PDB entry 4GPK | X-ray diffraction, 3.20 A resolution | chains A and B of the 8 polymer chains in the assembly

== Chain A (and B) ==
Molecule: NprR
Organism: Bacillus thuringiensis serovar thuringiensis
Notes: fragment: this is a truncated form of the full-length protein, missing the 60 residues of the n-terminal hth domain, and with an additional c-terminal his-tag; chain B of this document is another copy of the same molecule, construct and numbering; everything in this record applies to it too
Reference sequence: G5DDY8 (G5DDY8_BACTU); residues 61-423 here correspond to UniProt positions 12-374 (UniProt number = residue number - 49)
Amino-acid sequence (372 residues; row label = number of the first residue in the row):
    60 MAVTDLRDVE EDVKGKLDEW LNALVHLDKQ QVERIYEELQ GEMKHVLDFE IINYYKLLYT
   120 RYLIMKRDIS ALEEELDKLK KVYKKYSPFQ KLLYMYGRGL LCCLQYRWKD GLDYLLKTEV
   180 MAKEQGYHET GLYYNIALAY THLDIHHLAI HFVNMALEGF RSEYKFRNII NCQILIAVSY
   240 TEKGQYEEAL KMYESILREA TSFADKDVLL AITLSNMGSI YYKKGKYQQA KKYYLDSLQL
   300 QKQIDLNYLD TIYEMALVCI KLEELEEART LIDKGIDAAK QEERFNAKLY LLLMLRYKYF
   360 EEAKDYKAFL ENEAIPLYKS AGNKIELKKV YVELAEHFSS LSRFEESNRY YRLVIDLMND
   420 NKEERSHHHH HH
Disordered / not traced: 60-65, 378-387, 419-431 (chain B: 60-67, 377-386, 420-431)
Differences from the reference sequence: initiating methionine (60); expression tag (424-431)
From the paper describing this entry:
  - mutagenesis - R126A, Y223A/F225A, N407A/Y410A: abolished signaling in response to NprX
  - binding site for NprX peptide: Arg126, Tyr193, Asn194, His201, Glu241, Ser274, Asn275, Asn306, Asp309
  - contacts within the chain: Trp167-His201
  - self-association interface (contacts with another copy of this molecule): Tyr223, Phe225
  - mutagenesis - Y223A/F225A: unchanged binding to peptide
  - mutagenesis - N407A/Y410A: unchanged binding to NprX7
  - mutagenesis - R126A: decreased binding to NprX peptide

== Chain A / chain B interface ==
Residue-residue contacts (38; chain A residue first):
  His85(A) - Arg257(B)
  Asp87(A) - Arg257(B)
  Arg220(A) - Arg220(B)
  Glu222(A) - Ser254(B)  hydrogen bond (backbone-side chain)
  Glu222(A) - Arg257(B)
  Tyr223(A) - Gln232(B)  hydrogen bond
  Tyr223(A) - Met251(B)  hydrogen bond
  Tyr223(A) - Ser254(B)
  Tyr223(A) - Glu258(B)
  Lys224(A) - Arg257(B)
  Lys224(A) - Glu258(B)  salt bridge
  Phe225(A) - Phe225(B)  hydrophobic
  Phe225(A) - Ile228(B)  hydrophobic
  Phe225(A) - Ile229(B)  hydrophobic
  Phe225(A) - Phe262(B)  hydrophobic
  Ile228(A) - Phe225(B)  hydrophobic
  Ile229(A) - Phe225(B)  hydrophobic
  Gln232(A) - Tyr223(B)  hydrogen bond
  Met251(A) - Tyr223(B)  hydrogen bond
  Ser254(A) - Tyr223(B)
  Arg257(A) - His85(B)  hydrogen bond
  Arg257(A) - Asp87(B)  salt bridge
  Arg257(A) - Gln90(B)  hydrogen bond
  Glu258(A) - His85(B)
  Glu258(A) - Glu222(B)
  Glu258(A) - Tyr223(B)
  Glu258(A) - Lys224(B)  salt bridge
  Ser261(A) - Arg226(B)
  Ser261(A) - Phe262(B)
  Ser261(A) - Ala263(B)  hydrogen bond (backbone-backbone)
  Ser261(A) - Asp264(B)
  Phe262(A) - Phe225(B)  hydrophobic
  Phe262(A) - Ser261(B)
  Phe262(A) - Phe262(B)  hydrophobic
  Phe262(A) - Ala263(B)
  Ala263(A) - Ser261(B)  hydrogen bond (backbone-backbone)
  Ala263(A) - Phe262(B)
  Ala263(A) - Ala263(B)
Other interface residues (no listed pair), chain A (21 interface residues in all): Arg226, Glu253, Ile255, Asp264
Other interface residues (no listed pair), chain B (24 interface residues in all): Asn81, Ala82, Ile255, Thr260

== In short ==
21 residues of chain A and 24 residues of chain B are in contact; the contacts include 9 hydrogen bonds and 3
salt bridges. Among the polar pairs are Lys224(A)-Glu258(B), Arg257(A)-Asp87(B) and Glu222(A)-Ser254(B). From
the paper: a binding site for NprX peptide at Arg126(A), Tyr193(A) and Asn194(A) among others; R126A,
Y223A/F225A and N407A/Y410A of chain A abolish signaling in response to NprX.
Both chains are NprR (Bacillus thuringiensis serovar thuringiensis). Entry 4GPK (Crystal structure of NprR in
complex with its cognate peptide NprX) was determined by X-ray diffraction.
